8V5V - chains d and b of the 9 polymer chains in the assembly; structure by electron microscopy, 2.93 A resolution.

# Chain d
Protein: Variable domain of the light chain from the human antibody 6C10
From: Homo sapiens
Notes: antibody fragment or engineered binder
Chain sequence (108 residues; numbered 1 to 108; the number before each row is that of its first residue):
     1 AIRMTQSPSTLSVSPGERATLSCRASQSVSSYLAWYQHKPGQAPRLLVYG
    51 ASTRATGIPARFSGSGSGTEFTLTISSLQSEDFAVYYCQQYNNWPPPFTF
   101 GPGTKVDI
Disordered / not traced: 1, 108
Disulfide bonds: Cys23-Cys88

# Chain b
Protein: Variable domain of the heavy chain from the human antibody 6C10
From: Homo sapiens
Notes: antibody fragment or engineered binder
Chain sequence (125 residues; numbered 1 to 125; the number before each row is that of its first residue):
     1 QVQLVQSGAEVRKPGASVKVSCKASGYTFTGYYIHWVRQAPGQGLEWMGW
    51 INPNSGGTNYAQKFQGWVIMTRDTSISTAYMELSRLTSDDTAVYYCARCG
   101 ARSYYYDSGDYCAFDIWGQGTVVTV
Disulfide bonds: Cys22-Cys96, Cys99-Cys112

# Chain d / chain b interface
Contacting residue pairs (23; chain d residue first):
  Tyr32(d) - Tyr111(b)  hydrophobic
  Tyr36(d) - Ala113(b)
  Tyr36(d) - Phe114(b)  hydrogen bond (side chain-backbone)
  Tyr36(d) - Trp117(b)
  His38(d) - Tyr95(b)
  Ala43(d) - Gly118(b)
  Pro44(d) - Trp117(b)
  Leu46(d) - Ala101(b)  hydrophobic
  Leu46(d) - Phe114(b)
  Tyr49(d) - Ala101(b)
  Tyr87(d) - Leu45(b)  hydrophobic
  Gln89(d) - Phe114(b)
  Tyr91(d) - Tyr111(b)
  Tyr91(d) - Cys112(b)
  Tyr91(d) - Ala113(b)  hydrophobic
  Asn92(d) - Tyr111(b)
  Asn93(d) - Asp110(b)  hydrogen bond
  Asn93(d) - Tyr111(b)
  Pro96(d) - Trp47(b)
  Pro97(d) - Trp47(b)  hydrophobic
  Phe98(d) - Trp47(b)
  Phe100(d) - Val37(b)  hydrophobic
  Phe100(d) - Leu45(b)
Also at the interface, not in a pair above, chain d (17 interface residues in all): Ala34
Also at the interface, not in a pair above, chain b (15 interface residues in all): His35, Gln39, Asp115

# In short
17 residues of chain d face 15 of chain b across their interface; the contacts include 2 hydrogen bonds. Polar
pairs include Tyr36(d)-Phe114(b) and Asn93(d)-Asp110(b).
Chain d is Variable domain of the light chain from the human antibody 6C10 and chain b is Variable domain of
the heavy chain from the human antibody 6C10, both from Homo sapiens; the structure, Structure of a SARS-CoV-2
spike S2 subunit in a pre-fusion, open conformation, was determined by electron microscopy.
